5ESU - chains A and D of the 4 polymer chains in the assembly; structure by X-ray diffraction, 2.20 A resolution.

# Chain A (and D)
Protein: 2-succinyl-5-enolpyruvyl-6-hydroxy-3-cyclohexene-1-carboxylate synthase
Organism: Mycobacterium tuberculosis (strain ATCC 25618 / H37Rv)
Notes: EC 2.2.1.9; chain D of this document is another copy of the same molecule, construct and numbering; everything in this record applies to it too
UniProt: P9WK11 (MEND_MYCTU); residue numbers follow UniProt; this construct covers 1-554
Chain sequence (574 residues; each row starts with the number of its first residue; numbers below 1 keep their minus sign (Met-19 is residue -19)):
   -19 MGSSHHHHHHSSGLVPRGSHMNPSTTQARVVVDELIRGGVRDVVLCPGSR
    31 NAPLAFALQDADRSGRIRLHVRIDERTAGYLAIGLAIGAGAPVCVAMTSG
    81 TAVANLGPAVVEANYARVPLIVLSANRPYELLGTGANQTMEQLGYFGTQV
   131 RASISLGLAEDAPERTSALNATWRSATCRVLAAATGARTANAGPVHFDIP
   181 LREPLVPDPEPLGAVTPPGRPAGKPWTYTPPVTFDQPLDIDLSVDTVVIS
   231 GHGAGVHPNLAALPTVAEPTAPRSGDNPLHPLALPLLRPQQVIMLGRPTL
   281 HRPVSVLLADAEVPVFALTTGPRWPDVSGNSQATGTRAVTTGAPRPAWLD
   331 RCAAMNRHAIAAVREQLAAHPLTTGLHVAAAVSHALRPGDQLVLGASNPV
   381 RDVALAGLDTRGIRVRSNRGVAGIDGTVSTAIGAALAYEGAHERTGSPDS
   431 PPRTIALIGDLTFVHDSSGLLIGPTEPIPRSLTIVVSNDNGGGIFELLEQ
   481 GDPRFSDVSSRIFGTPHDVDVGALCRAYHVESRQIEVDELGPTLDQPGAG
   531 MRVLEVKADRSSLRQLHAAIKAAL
Unresolved in the structure: -19 to 0, 192-194, 473-485 (chain D: -19 to 1, 185-194, 428)
Differences from the reference sequence: initiating methionine (-19); expression tag (-18 to 0)
Ion coordination: Mg2+: Asp440, Asp469 (together with formate)
Residues lining bound ligands: Mg2+ (TOI; (1R,2S,5S,6S)-2-[(1S)-1-[3-[(4-azanylidene-2-methyl-1H-pyrimidin-5-yl)methyl]-4-methyl-5-[2-[oxidanyl (phosphonooxy)phosphoryl]oxyethyl]-1,3-thiazol-3-ium-2-yl]-1,4-bis(oxidanyl)-4-oxidanylidene-butyl]-6-oxidanyl-5-(3-oxid anyl-3-oxidanylidene-prop-1-en-2-yl)oxy-cyclohex-3-ene-1-carboxylic acid): Pro27, Gly28, Ser29, Arg30, Glu55, Thr78, Thr81, Ala82, Asn85, Arg107, Asn117, Gln118

# How chain A and chain D interact
Contacting residue pairs (134; chain A residue first):
  Leu25(A) - Ile492(D)  hydrophobic
  Pro27(A) - Thr495(D)
  Gly28(A) - Phe475(D)
  Gly28(A) - Phe493(D)
  Ser29(A) - Phe475(D)
  Ser29(A) - Leu478(D)
  Ser29(A) - Gln480(D)  hydrogen bond
  Ala32(A) - Phe493(D)  hydrophobic
  Ala35(A) - Ile492(D)
  Phe36(A) - Phe485(D)  hydrophobic
  Phe36(A) - Val488(D)  hydrophobic
  Phe36(A) - Phe493(D)  hydrophobic
  Gln39(A) - Val488(D)
  Gln39(A) - Ile492(D)
  Asp42(A) - Arg491(D)  salt bridge
  Arg43(A) - Val488(D)
  Leu49(A) - Arg491(D)  hydrogen bond (backbone-side chain)
  Val51(A) - Arg491(D)
  Val51(A) - Thr495(D)
  Ile53(A) - Leu441(D)  hydrophobic
  Ile53(A) - His445(D)  hydrogen bond (backbone-side chain)
  Ile53(A) - His497(D)
  Asp54(A) - Arg56(D)  salt bridge
  Asp54(A) - His445(D)  salt bridge
  Glu55(A) - His445(D)  salt bridge
  Arg56(A) - Asp54(D)  salt bridge
  Arg56(A) - Arg56(D)
  Arg56(A) - Asn85(D)  hydrogen bond
  Gly80(A) - Val401(D)
  Thr81(A) - Tyr60(D)
  Thr81(A) - Pro88(D)
  Thr81(A) - Val401(D)
  Thr81(A) - Gly403(D)
  Thr81(A) - Asp405(D)  hydrogen bond
  Ala84(A) - Pro88(D)  hydrophobic
  Asn85(A) - Arg56(D)  hydrogen bond
  Asn85(A) - Pro88(D)
  Asn85(A) - Asp405(D)  hydrogen bond
  Gly87(A) - Ala84(D)
  Pro88(A) - Ala84(D)
  Pro88(A) - Asn85(D)
  Val91(A) - Leu123(D)  hydrophobic
  Tyr95(A) - Gly115(D)
  Tyr95(A) - Ala116(D)  hydrophobic
  Tyr95(A) - Glu121(D)  hydrogen bond
  Leu111(A) - Val307(D)
  Thr114(A) - Trp304(D)
  Thr114(A) - Pro305(D)
  Thr114(A) - Asp306(D)  hydrogen bond (backbone-backbone)
  Thr114(A) - Val307(D)
  Gly115(A) - Arg277(D)  hydrogen bond (backbone-side chain)
  Ala116(A) - Arg277(D)  hydrogen bond (backbone-side chain)
  Ala116(A) - Val307(D)  hydrophobic
  Asn117(A) - Arg277(D)
  Asn117(A) - Thr279(D)
  Asn117(A) - Arg399(D)  hydrogen bond
  Asn117(A) - Ala402(D)
  Gln118(A) - Val401(D)
  Thr119(A) - Tyr95(D)  hydrogen bond (backbone-side chain)
  Met120(A) - Val91(D)  hydrophobic
  Met120(A) - Tyr95(D)
  Glu121(A) - Tyr95(D)  hydrogen bond
  Glu121(A) - Gln129(D)  hydrogen bond
  Gly124(A) - Gly124(D)
  Tyr125(A) - Gly87(D)
  Tyr125(A) - Leu123(D)
  Tyr125(A) - Gly124(D)  hydrogen bond (backbone-backbone)
  Tyr125(A) - Tyr125(D)  hydrophobic
  Phe126(A) - Leu123(D)
  Phe126(A) - Gly124(D)
  Gly127(A) - Gly124(D)
  Gln129(A) - Glu121(D)  hydrogen bond
  Gln129(A) - Gln122(D)  hydrogen bond (side chain-backbone)
  Val186(A) - Phe485(D)  hydrophobic
  Pro187(A) - Arg484(D)  hydrogen bond (backbone-side chain)
  Pro187(A) - Phe485(D)
  Asp188(A) - Arg484(D)
  Pro189(A) - Arg484(D)
  Arg277(A) - Ala116(D)
  Asp306(A) - Thr114(D)  hydrogen bond
  Asp306(A) - Gly115(D)
  Asp405(A) - Asn85(D)  hydrogen bond
  Val444(A) - Leu451(D)  hydrophobic
  His445(A) - Asp54(D)
  Ser447(A) - Tyr508(D)
  Leu451(A) - Val444(D)  hydrophobic
  Leu451(A) - His497(D)
  Leu451(A) - Val499(D)  hydrophobic
  Gly453(A) - Pro496(D)
  Pro454(A) - Pro496(D)
  Pro454(A) - His497(D)
  Pro454(A) - Asp498(D)
  Thr455(A) - Arg491(D)
  Glu456(A) - Arg491(D)  salt bridge
  Ser486(A) - Phe36(D)
  Asp487(A) - Asn31(D)  hydrogen bond
  Asp487(A) - Ala32(D)
  Asp487(A) - Ala35(D)
  Val488(A) - Leu25(D)  hydrophobic
  Val488(A) - Gln39(D)
  Val488(A) - Leu49(D)  hydrophobic
  Ser489(A) - Pro27(D)
  Ser489(A) - Val51(D)
  Arg491(A) - Asp42(D)  salt bridge
  Arg491(A) - Leu49(D)  hydrogen bond (side chain-backbone)
  Arg491(A) - Val51(D)
  Arg491(A) - Thr455(D)
  Arg491(A) - Glu456(D)  salt bridge
  Ile492(A) - Pro27(D)  hydrophobic
  Ile492(A) - Val51(D)  hydrophobic
  Ile492(A) - Ile53(D)  hydrophobic
  Ile492(A) - Thr455(D)
  Ile492(A) - Glu456(D)
  Phe493(A) - Pro27(D)  hydrophobic
  Thr495(A) - Pro454(D)
  Asp498(A) - His509(D)  salt bridge
  Val499(A) - Leu451(D)  hydrophobic
  Val499(A) - Ala507(D)
  Asp500(A) - Ala507(D)  hydrogen bond (backbone-backbone)
  Ala503(A) - Ala503(D)
  Ala503(A) - Ala507(D)  hydrophobic
  Leu504(A) - Leu504(D)  hydrophobic
  Leu504(A) - Ala507(D)  hydrophobic
  Arg506(A) - Ala503(D)
  Arg506(A) - Arg506(D)
  Ala507(A) - Val499(D)
  Ala507(A) - Asp500(D)  hydrogen bond (backbone-backbone)
  Ala507(A) - Ala503(D)
  Ala507(A) - Leu504(D)
  Tyr508(A) - Ser447(D)
  Tyr508(A) - Val499(D)  hydrophobic
  Tyr508(A) - Leu504(D)
  His509(A) - His497(D)  hydrogen bond (side chain-backbone)
  His509(A) - Asp498(D)
Interface residues without a listed pair, chain A (78 interface residues in all): Leu112, Gly113, Thr128, Val401, Gly403, Ile404, Leu441, Pro457
Interface residues without a listed pair, chain D (78 interface residues in all): Cys26, Gly28, Gly80, Thr81, Thr128, Arg303, Arg381, Glu479, Asp487

# In short
The chain A/chain D interface involves 78 residues from each chain, with 26 hydrogen bonds and 9 salt bridges.
Polar contacts include Asp42(A)-Arg491(D), Asp54(A)-Arg56(D) and Asp54(A)-His445(D). Chain A binds Mg2+. The
Mg2+ site is built by Asp440(A) and Asp469(A).
Chain A and chain D are both 2-succinyl-5-enolpyruvyl-6-hydroxy-3-cyclohexene-1-carboxylate synthase
(Mycobacterium tuberculosis (strain ATCC 25618 / H37Rv)); the structure, Crystal Structure of M. tuberculosis
MenD bound to Mg2+ and Covalent Intermediate II (a ThDP + ..., was determined by X-ray diffraction (same
publication as 5ERX, 5ERY, 5ESD, 5ESO and 5ESS).
